1CQZ - chains A and B; structure by X-ray diffraction, 2.80 A resolution.

Chain A (and B):
Protein: Epoxide hydrolase
From: Mus musculus
Notes: EC 3.3.2.3; chain B of this document is another copy of the same molecule, construct and numbering; everything in this record applies to it too
UniProtKB: P34914 (HYES_MOUSE); numbering as in UniProt (aligned over 1-554)
Sequence (554 residues; each row starts with the number of its first residue):
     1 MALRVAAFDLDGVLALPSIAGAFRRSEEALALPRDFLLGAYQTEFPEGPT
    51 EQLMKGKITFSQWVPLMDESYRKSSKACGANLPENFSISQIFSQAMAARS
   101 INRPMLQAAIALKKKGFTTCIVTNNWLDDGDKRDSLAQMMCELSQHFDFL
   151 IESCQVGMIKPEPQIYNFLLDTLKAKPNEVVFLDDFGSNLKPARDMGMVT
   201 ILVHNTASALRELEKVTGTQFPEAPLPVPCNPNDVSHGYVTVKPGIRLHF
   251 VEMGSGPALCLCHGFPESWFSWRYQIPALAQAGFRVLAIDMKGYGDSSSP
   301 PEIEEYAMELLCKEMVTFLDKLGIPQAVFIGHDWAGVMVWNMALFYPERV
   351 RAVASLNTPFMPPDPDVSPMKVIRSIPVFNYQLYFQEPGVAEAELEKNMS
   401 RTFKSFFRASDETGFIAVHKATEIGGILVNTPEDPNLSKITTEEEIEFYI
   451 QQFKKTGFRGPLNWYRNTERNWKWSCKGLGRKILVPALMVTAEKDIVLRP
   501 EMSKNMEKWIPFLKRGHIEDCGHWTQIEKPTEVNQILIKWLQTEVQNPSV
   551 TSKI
Disordered / not traced: 1-3, 20-47, 64-89, 545-554 (chain B: 1-3, 545-554)
Swiss-Prot annotation at these positions:
  - motif: Ser552 to Ile554 (Microbody targeting signal)
  - active site: Asp333 (Nucleophile), Tyr465 (Proton donor), His523 (Proton acceptor)
  - binding site (Mg(2+)): Asp9, Asp11, Asp185
  - binding site (phosphate): Thr123, Asn124
  - binding site (substrate): Tyr381
  - modified residue: Lys55 (N6-succinyllysine), Lys176 (N6-acetyllysine), Lys191 (N6-acetyllysine), Lys215 (N6-acetyllysine), Ser368 (Phosphoserine), Lys371 (N6-succinyllysine), Lys420 (N6-succinyllysine), Lys454 (N6-succinyllysine), Lys504 (N6-succinyllysine), Lys508 (N6-acetyllysine), Lys553 (N6-succinyllysine)
  - lipidation: Cys521 (S-(15-deoxy-Delta12,14-prostaglandin J2-9-yl)cysteine)

How chain A and chain B interact:
Residue-residue contacts - 100 pairs, chain A then chain B:
  Gly56(A) with Arg481(B), hydrogen bond (backbone-side chain)
  Lys57(A) with Gly480(B); Arg481(B)
  Thr59(A) with Arg481(B)
  Ser61(A) with Leu484(B)
  Gln62(A) with Gly480(B); Arg481(B); Lys482(B); Leu484(B)
  Trp126(A) with Glu348(B)
  Leu127(A) with Leu344(B); Glu348(B); Arg481(B)
  Asp128(A) with Pro347(B); Glu348(B), hydrogen bond (backbone-side chain)
  Asp129(A) with Leu484(B)
  Arg133(A) with Gln326(B); Pro347(B), hydrogen bond (side chain-backbone); Glu348(B); Val350(B), hydrogen bond (side chain-backbone); Arg351(B); Val485(B)
  Asp134(A) with Gln326(B)
  Leu136(A) with Glu348(B)
  Ala137(A) with Pro325(B); Glu348(B); Arg349(B)
  Gln138(A) with Pro325(B)
  Cys141(A) with Asp320(B); Gly323(B), hydrogen bond (side chain-backbone); Ile324(B); Arg349(B)
  Ser144(A) with Asp320(B)
  Gln145(A) with Lys321(B)
  Gln155(A) with Phe345(B), hydrogen bond (side chain-backbone); Tyr346(B)
  Asp234(A) with Lys321(B), salt bridge
  Ser236(A) with Tyr239(B); Leu322(B)
  His237(A) with His237(B); Gly238(B); Tyr239(B), hydrogen bond (backbone-backbone)
  Gly238(A) with His237(B)
  Tyr239(A) with Val235(B); Ser236(B); His237(B), hydrogen bond (backbone-backbone)
  Glu252(A) with Glu252(B); Arg285(B), salt bridge
  Met253(A) with Leu322(B)
  Gly254(A) with Arg285(B), hydrogen bond (backbone-side chain); Leu322(B), hydrogen bond (backbone-backbone); Gly323(B)
  Ser255(A) with Arg285(B)
  Arg285(A) with Glu252(B), salt bridge; Gly254(B), hydrogen bond (side chain-backbone); Ser255(B); Arg285(B)
  Asp320(A) with Ser144(B); Gln145(B), hydrogen bond (backbone-side chain)
  Lys321(A) with Asp234(B), salt bridge
  Leu322(A) with Ser236(B); Met253(B); Gly254(B), hydrogen bond (backbone-backbone)
  Gly323(A) with Cys141(B), hydrogen bond (backbone-side chain); Gly254(B)
  Pro325(A) with Ala137(B); Gln138(B)
  Gln326(A) with Arg133(B); Asp134(B)
  Leu344(A) with Leu127(B)
  Phe345(A) with Gln155(B), hydrogen bond (backbone-side chain)
  Tyr346(A) with Gln155(B)
  Pro347(A) with Leu127(B), hydrophobic; Asp128(B); Asp129(B); Arg133(B), hydrogen bond (backbone-side chain)
  Glu348(A) with Trp126(B); Leu127(B); Asp128(B), hydrogen bond (side chain-backbone); Arg133(B); Ala137(B)
  Arg349(A) with Ala137(B); Cys141(B)
  Val350(A) with Arg133(B), hydrogen bond (backbone-side chain)
  Arg351(A) with Arg133(B)
  Lys477(A) with Gly56(B)
  Gly480(A) with Lys57(B); Ile58(B); Gln62(B)
  Arg481(A) with Gly56(B), hydrogen bond (side chain-backbone); Lys57(B), hydrogen bond (backbone-backbone); Ile58(B); Gln62(B); Leu127(B)
  Lys482(A) with Thr59(B); Gln62(B)
  Leu484(A) with Thr59(B); Ser61(B); Asp129(B)
  Val485(A) with Arg133(B)
Interface residues without a listed pair, chain A (59 interface residues in all): Ile58, Cys154, Asn233, Val235, Val240, Thr241, Phe250, Gly256, Ala258, Ile324, Pro486
Interface residues without a listed pair, chain B (57 interface residues in all): Leu136, Asn233, Val240, Thr241, Phe250, Gly256, Ala258, Lys477

Summary:
Chain A and chain B form an interface of 59 and 57 residues respectively; the contacts include 20 hydrogen
bonds and 4 salt bridges. Polar contacts include Asp234(A)-Lys321(B), Glu252(A)-Arg285(B) and
Gly56(A)-Arg481(B).
Both chains are Epoxide hydrolase (Mus musculus). Entry 1CQZ (Crystal structure of murine soluble epoxide
hydrolase) was determined by X-ray diffraction, deposited together with 1CR6.
